8SGZ - chains C and D of the 12 polymer chains in the assembly; structure by electron microscopy, 3.20 A resolution.

# Chain C (and D)
Name: Propionyl-coa carboxylase beta chain, putative
Organism: Leishmania tarentolae
Notes: chain D of this document is another copy of the same molecule, construct and numbering; everything in this record applies to it too
UniProtKB: A0A640KR17 (A0A640KR17_LEITA); residue numbers follow UniProt; this construct covers 34-522
Sequence (489 residues; row label = number of the first residue in the row):
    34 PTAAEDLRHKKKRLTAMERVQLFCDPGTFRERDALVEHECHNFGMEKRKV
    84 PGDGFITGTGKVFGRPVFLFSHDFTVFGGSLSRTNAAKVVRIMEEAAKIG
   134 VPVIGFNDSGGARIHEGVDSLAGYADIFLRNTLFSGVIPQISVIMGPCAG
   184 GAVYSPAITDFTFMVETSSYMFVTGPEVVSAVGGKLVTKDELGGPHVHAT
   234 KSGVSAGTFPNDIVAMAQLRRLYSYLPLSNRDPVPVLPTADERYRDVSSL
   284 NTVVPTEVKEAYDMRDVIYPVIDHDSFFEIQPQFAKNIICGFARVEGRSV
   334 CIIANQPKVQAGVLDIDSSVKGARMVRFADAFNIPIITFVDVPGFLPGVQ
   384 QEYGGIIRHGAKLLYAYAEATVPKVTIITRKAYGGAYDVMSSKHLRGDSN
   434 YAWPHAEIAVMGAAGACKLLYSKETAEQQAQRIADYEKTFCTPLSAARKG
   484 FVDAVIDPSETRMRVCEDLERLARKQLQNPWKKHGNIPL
Ligand contacts: BTI (5-(hexahydro-2-oxo-1H-thieno[3,4-d]imidazol-6-yl)pentanal): Val346, Pro376, Gly377, Phe378, Pro380

# Interface between chain C and chain D
Pairs across the interface (17):
  Arg63(C) - Glu500(D)  salt bridge
  Arg65(C) - Asp486(D)  salt bridge
  Arg65(C) - Arg504(D)
  Asp66(C) - Asp486(D)
  Leu68(C) - Ala480(D)
  Leu68(C) - Arg481(D)
  Val69(C) - Ala480(D)
  Val69(C) - Arg481(D)
  Glu70(C) - Arg481(D)  salt bridge
  Glu128(C) - Arg504(D)  salt bridge
  Lys131(C) - Gln509(D)
  Lys131(C) - Leu510(D)
  Ile132(C) - Leu505(D)  hydrophobic
  Gly133(C) - Arg507(D)  hydrogen bond (backbone-side chain)
  Leu261(C) - Arg507(D)
  Arg264(C) - Arg507(D)
  Asp265(C) - Arg507(D)  salt bridge
Interface residues without a listed pair, chain C (19 interface residues in all): Glu72, Thr92, Lys94, Pro99, Phe101, Val134
Interface residues without a listed pair, chain D (16 interface residues in all): Asp431, Lys482, Gly483, Val485, Ala487, Glu503, Lys508

# In short
19 residues of chain C face 16 of chain D across their interface, with 1 hydrogen bond and 5 salt bridges.
Among the polar pairs are Arg63(C)-Glu500(D), Arg65(C)-Asp486(D) and Glu70(C)-Arg481(D). Ligands of chain C:
compound BTI.
Chain C and chain D are both Propionyl-coa carboxylase beta chain, putative (Leishmania tarentolae); the
structure, Leishmania tarentolae propionyl-CoA carboxylase (alpha-6-beta-6), was determined by electron
microscopy, deposited together with 8SGX and 8SGY.
